Entry 5KNC (X-ray diffraction, 3.02 A resolution); this record covers chains A and D of the 8 polymer chains in the assembly.

Chain A:
Protein: V-type sodium ATPase catalytic subunit A
Source organism: Enterococcus hirae ATCC 9790
Notes: EC 3.6.3.15
UniProtKB: Q08636 (NTPA_ENTHA); residues 1-593 here = UniProt positions 1-593
Amino-acid sequence (600 residues; numbered -6 to 593; the number before each row is that of its first residue; numbers below 1 keep their minus sign (Gly-6 is residue -6)):
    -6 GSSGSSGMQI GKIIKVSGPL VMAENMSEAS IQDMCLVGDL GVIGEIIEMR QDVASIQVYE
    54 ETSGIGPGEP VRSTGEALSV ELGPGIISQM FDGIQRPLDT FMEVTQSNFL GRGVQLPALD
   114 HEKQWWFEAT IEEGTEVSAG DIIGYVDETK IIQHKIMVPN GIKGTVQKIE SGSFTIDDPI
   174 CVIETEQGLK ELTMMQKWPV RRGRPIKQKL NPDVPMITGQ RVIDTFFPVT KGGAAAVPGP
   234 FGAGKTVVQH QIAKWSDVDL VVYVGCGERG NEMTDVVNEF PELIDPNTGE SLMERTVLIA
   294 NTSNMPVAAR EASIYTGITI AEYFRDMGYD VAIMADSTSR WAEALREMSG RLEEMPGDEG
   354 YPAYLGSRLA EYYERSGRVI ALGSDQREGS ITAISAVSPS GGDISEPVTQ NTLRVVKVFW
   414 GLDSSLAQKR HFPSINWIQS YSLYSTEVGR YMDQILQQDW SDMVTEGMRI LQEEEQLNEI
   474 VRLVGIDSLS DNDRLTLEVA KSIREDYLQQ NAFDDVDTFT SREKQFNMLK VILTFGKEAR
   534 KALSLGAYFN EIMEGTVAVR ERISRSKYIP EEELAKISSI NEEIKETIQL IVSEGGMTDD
Unresolved in the structure: -6 to 0, 589-593
Differences from the reference sequence: expression tag (-6 to 0)
Metal / ion sites: Mg2+: Thr239 (together with ADP, sulfate ion)
Ligand contacts: ADP (adenosine-5'-diphosphate): Pro233, Phe234, Gly235, Ala236, Gly237, Lys238, Thr239, Val240, Glu265, Phe425, Pro426, Gln503, Asn504, Ala505, Phe506
UniProt features mapped onto this chain:
  - binding site (ATP): Gly232 to Thr239
Reported in the primary citation:
  - binding site for ADP: Lys238, Arg262

Chain D:
Protein: V-type sodium ATPase subunit B
Source organism: Enterococcus hirae ATCC 9790
UniProtKB: Q08637 (NTPB_ENTHA); residue numbers follow UniProt; this construct covers 1-458
Amino-acid sequence (465 residues; numbered -6 to 458; the number before each row is that of its first residue; numbers below 1 keep their minus sign (Gly-6 is residue -6)):
    -6 GSSGSSGMIK EYRTIKEVVG PLMAVEKVSG VKYEELIEVR MQNGEIRRGQ VLEVQEDKAM
    54 VQIFEGTSGI NLKNSSVRFL GHPLQLGVSE DMIGRVFDGL GRPKDNGPEI LPEKYLDING
   114 EVINPIARDY PDEFIQTGIS AIDHLNTLVR GQKLPVFSGS GLPHKELAAQ IARQATVLDS
   174 SDDFAVVFAA IGITFEEAEF FMEDFRQTGA IDRSVMFMNL ANDPAIERIA TPRMALTAAE
   234 YLAYEKGMHV LVIMTDMTNY AEALREISAA RREVPGRRGY PGYLYTNLAT LFERAGRIRG
   294 LKGSVTQIPI LTMPEDDKTH PIPDLTGYIT EGQIILTREL YKSGIQPPID VLPSLSRLKD
   354 KGTGAGKTRE DHAATMNQLF AAYAQGKQAK ELAVVLGESA LSDIDKIYAK FAERFENEYV
   414 NQGFYTNRTI TETLDLGWEL LAMLPRTELK RIKDDLLDKY LPEGK
Unresolved in the structure: -6 to 0, 455-458
Differences from the reference sequence: expression tag (-6 to 0)
Reported in the primary citation:
  - binding site for ADP: Arg350

How chain A and chain D interact:
Residue-residue contacts (97):
  Ile7(A) - Gln48(D)
  Ile7(A) - Glu49(D)  hydrogen bond (backbone-backbone)
  Lys8(A) - Glu46(D)  salt bridge
  Lys8(A) - Val47(D)
  Lys8(A) - Gln48(D)
  Val9(A) - Tyr26(D)  hydrophobic
  Val9(A) - Glu46(D)
  Val9(A) - Val47(D)  hydrogen bond (backbone-backbone)
  Ser10(A) - Glu46(D)
  Ser10(A) - Arg264(D)
  Gly11(A) - Tyr26(D)
  Glu54(A) - Asn112(D)
  Thr55(A) - Tyr26(D)
  Ser56(A) - Tyr26(D)
  Ser56(A) - Glu27(D)
  Gly57(A) - Lys25(D)
  Gly57(A) - Tyr26(D)  hydrogen bond (backbone-backbone)
  Ile58(A) - Lys25(D)
  Ile58(A) - Tyr26(D)  hydrogen bond (backbone-backbone)
  Gly59(A) - Val24(D)
  Gly59(A) - Lys25(D)
  Pro60(A) - Val24(D)
  Pro60(A) - Val47(D)
  Pro60(A) - Gln48(D)
  Glu62(A) - Lys25(D)
  Met83(A) - Ile119(D)  hydrophobic
  Leu91(A) - Asn117(D)  hydrogen bond (backbone-side chain)
  Leu91(A) - Pro118(D)  hydrophobic
  Leu91(A) - Ile119(D)
  Asp92(A) - Ile119(D)
  Met95(A) - Asn117(D)
  Met95(A) - Ile119(D)  hydrophobic
  Met95(A) - Ala120(D)  hydrophobic
  Asn101(A) - Ile116(D)
  Asn101(A) - Asn117(D)  hydrogen bond (backbone-backbone)
  Asn101(A) - Ala120(D)
  Asn101(A) - Ile291(D)
  Asn101(A) - Leu294(D)
  Phe102(A) - Glu114(D)
  Phe102(A) - Val115(D)
  Phe102(A) - Ile116(D)  hydrophobic
  Phe102(A) - Tyr237(D)  hydrophobic
  Phe102(A) - Ile291(D)  hydrophobic
  Leu103(A) - Glu114(D)
  Leu103(A) - Val115(D)  hydrogen bond (backbone-backbone)
  Leu103(A) - Asn117(D)
  Gly104(A) - Glu114(D)
  Phe234(A) - Gly320(D)
  Phe234(A) - Arg350(D)
  Gly235(A) - Arg350(D)
  Arg262(A) - Lys146(D)
  Arg262(A) - Glu286(D)
  Arg262(A) - Gly320(D)  hydrogen bond (side chain-backbone)
  Arg262(A) - Tyr321(D)  hydrogen bond (side chain-backbone)
  Arg262(A) - Ile322(D)
  Arg262(A) - Thr323(D)  hydrogen bond (side chain-backbone)
  Arg262(A) - Glu324(D)
  Arg262(A) - Arg350(D)
  Gly263(A) - Arg121(D)
  Gly263(A) - Glu286(D)  hydrogen bond (backbone-side chain)
  Asn264(A) - Arg121(D)
  Asn264(A) - Pro124(D)
  Asn264(A) - Gly144(D)  hydrogen bond (side chain-backbone)
  Asn264(A) - Gln145(D)
  Asn264(A) - Glu324(D)  hydrogen bond
  Asn264(A) - Leu351(D)
  Glu265(A) - Arg350(D)  salt bridge
  Thr267(A) - Arg121(D)
  Asp268(A) - Tyr123(D)
  Asn271(A) - Tyr123(D)
  Asn271(A) - Arg292(D)  hydrogen bond
  Glu272(A) - Tyr123(D)
  Thr295(A) - Pro118(D)
  Thr295(A) - Arg121(D)
  Ser296(A) - Tyr278(D)
  Ser296(A) - Ala282(D)
  Ser296(A) - Glu286(D)
  Ser296(A) - Ile322(D)
  Asn297(A) - Val115(D)
  Asn297(A) - Ala282(D)
  Asn297(A) - Thr283(D)
  Asn297(A) - Glu286(D)
  Met298(A) - Pro118(D)
  Arg303(A) - Tyr278(D)
  Arg303(A) - Thr279(D)  hydrogen bond
  Arg333(A) - Tyr321(D)
  Glu336(A) - Tyr278(D)
  Arg339(A) - Arg270(D)
  Glu340(A) - Gly275(D)
  Glu340(A) - Tyr276(D)
  Glu340(A) - Thr279(D)  hydrogen bond
  Arg344(A) - Tyr276(D)
  Glu352(A) - Arg270(D)
  Ser391(A) - Tyr321(D)  hydrogen bond (backbone-side chain)
  Pro392(A) - Tyr321(D)  hydrogen bond (backbone-side chain)
  Ser393(A) - Asp317(D)  hydrogen bond
  Ser393(A) - Tyr321(D)  hydrogen bond (backbone-side chain)
Interface residues without a listed pair, chain A (53 interface residues in all): Glu17, Phe94, Gly260, Glu261, Met266, Val270, Ala293, Gly353
Interface residues without a listed pair, chain D (49 interface residues in all): Leu45, Asp122, Glu266, Arg287, Gly289, Leu318

Overview:
Chain A and chain D form an interface of 53 and 49 residues respectively, with 20 hydrogen bonds and 2 salt
bridges. Among the polar pairs are Lys8(A)-Glu46(D), Glu265(A)-Arg350(D) and Leu91(A)-Asn117(D). Ligands of
chain A: ADP. From UniProt: 8 ATP-binding residues on chain A. From the paper: a binding site for ADP at
Lys238(A), Arg262(A) and Arg350(D).
Chain A is V-type sodium ATPase catalytic subunit A and chain D is V-type sodium ATPase subunit B, both from
Enterococcus hirae ATCC 9790; the structure, Crystal structure of the 3 ADP-bound V1 complex, was determined
by X-ray diffraction together with 5KNB and 5KND from the same study.
